PDB entry 7PG8 | X-ray diffraction, 4.50 A resolution (low resolution: residue-level contacts below are approximate; hydrogen-bond / salt-bridge calls are withheld) | chains V and X of the 12 polymer chains in the assembly

# Chain V
Name: ANT05 H12 fab fragment, light chain
Source organism: Homo sapiens
Notes: antibody fragment or engineered binder
Chain sequence (217 residues; numbered 0 to 216; the number before each row is that of its first residue; numbering starts at 0):
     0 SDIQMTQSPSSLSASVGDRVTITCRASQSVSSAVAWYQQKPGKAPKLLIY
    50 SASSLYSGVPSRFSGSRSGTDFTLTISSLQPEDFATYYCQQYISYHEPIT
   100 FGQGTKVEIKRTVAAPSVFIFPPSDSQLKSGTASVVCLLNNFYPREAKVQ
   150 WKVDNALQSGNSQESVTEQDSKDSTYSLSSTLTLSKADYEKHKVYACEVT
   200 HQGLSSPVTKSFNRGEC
Unresolved in the structure: 215-216

# Chain X
Name: ANT05 H12 fab fragment, heavy chain
Source organism: Homo sapiens
Notes: antibody fragment or engineered binder
Chain sequence (233 residues; row label = number of the first residue in the row; note: 1 number in that range is skipped by the numbering (no residue carries it; nothing is unmodelled there); a row labelled like 82A-82D holds insertion residues (82A, then the next letters in order); numbers below 1 keep their minus sign (Glu-2 is residue -2)):
    -2 EISEVQLVESGGGLVQPGGSLRLSCAASGFNLYSSSIHWVRQAPGKGLEW
    48 VASIS
   52A P
    53 SSGSTYYADSVKGRFTISADTSKNTAYLQ
82A-82D MNSL
    83 RAEDTAVYYCARTSRGWISYGSGLDYWGQGTLVTVFNQIKGPSVFPLAPS
   133 SKSTSGGTAALGCLVKDYFPEPVTVSWNSGALTSGVHTFPAVLQSSGLYS
   183 LSSVVTVPSSSLGTQTYICNVNHKPSNTKVDKKVEPKSCDKTHT
Unresolved in the structure: -2 to 1, 219-226

# How chain V and chain X interact
Pairs across the interface - 9 pairs, chain V then chain X:
  Ala43(V) - Trp109(X)
  Pro44(V) - Trp109(X)
  Leu46(V) - Leu106(X)
  Ile98(V) - Trp47(X)
  Phe120(V) - Leu129(X)
  Ser123(V) - Pro128(X)
  Ser164(V) - Pro172(X)
  Val165(V) - Pro172(X)
  Ser178(V) - Phe171(X)
Other interface residues (no listed pair), chain V (18 interface residues in all): Tyr49, Ser50, Phe100, Ile119, Pro121, Gln126, Gln162, Thr166, Ser176
Other interface residues (no listed pair), chain X (14 interface residues in all): Leu45, Ser104, Gly110, Phe127, Ala130, His169, Val174

# Summary
Chain V and chain X form an interface of 18 and 14 residues respectively.
Chain V is ANT05 H12 fab fragment, light chain and chain X is ANT05 H12 fab fragment, heavy chain, both from
Homo sapiens; the structure, NaV_Ae1/Sp1CTD_pore-ANT05 complex, was determined by X-ray diffraction, deposited
together with 7PGG, 7PGH, 7PGF and 7PGI.
